PDB entry 1O23 | X-ray diffraction, 2.32 A resolution | chains A and B

Chain A:
Molecule: Alpha-lactalbumin
Organism: Mus musculus
Notes: fragment: regulatory subunit of lactose synthase
UniProtKB: P29752 (LALBA_MOUSE); residues 1-123 here correspond to UniProt positions 21-143 (UniProt number = residue number + 20)
Sequence (123 residues; row label = number of the first residue in the row):
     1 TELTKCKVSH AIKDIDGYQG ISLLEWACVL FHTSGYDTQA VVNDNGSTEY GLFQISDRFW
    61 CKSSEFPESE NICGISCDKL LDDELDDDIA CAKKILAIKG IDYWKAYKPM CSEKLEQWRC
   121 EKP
Disulfide bonds: Cys-6/Cys-120, Cys-28/Cys-111, Cys-61/Cys-77, Cys-73/Cys-91
Ion coordination: Ca2+: Lys-79, Asp-82, Glu-84, Asp-87, Asp-88

Chain B:
Molecule: Beta-1,4-galactosyltransferase
Organism: Bos taurus
Notes: EC 2.4.1.90
UniProtKB: P08037 (B4GT1_BOVIN); aligned to UniProt positions 130-415 over residues 117-402 (the alignment contains insertions or deletions, so no single offset holds)
Sequence (286 residues; row label = number of the first residue in the row):
   117 ASMTGGQQMG RGSSLTACPE ESPLLVGPML IEFNIPVDLK LVEQQNPKVK LGGRYTPMDC
   177 ISPHKVAIII PFRNRQEHLK YWLYYLHPIL QRQQLDYGIY VINQAGESMF NRAKLLNVGF
   237 KEALKDYDYN CFVFSDVDLI PMNDHNTYRC FSQPRHISVA MDKFGFSLPY VQYFGGVSAL
   297 SKQQFLSING FPNNYWGWGG EDDDIYNRLA FRGMSVSRPN AVIGKCRMIR HSRDKKNEPN
   357 PQRFDRIAHT KETMLSDGLN SLTYMVLEVQ RYPLYTKITV DIGTPS
Unresolved in the structure: 117-130
Disulfide bonds: Cys-134/Cys-176, Cys-247/Cys-266
Ion coordination: Mn2+: Asp-254, Met-344, His-347 (together with uridine-5'-diphosphate-glucose)
Ligand contacts:
  - UDP (uridine-5'-diphosphate): Leu-155, Lys-156, Glu-159, Gln-192, Gln-386, Tyr-388, Pro-389, Leu-390, Tyr-391, Lys-393
  - uridine-5'-diphosphate-glucose (UPG): Ile-186, Pro-187, Phe-188, Arg-189, Arg-191, Phe-226, Arg-228, Asp-252, Val-253, Asp-254, Leu-255, Lys-279, Tyr-289, Gly-291, Gly-292, Trp-314, Gly-315, Glu-317, Asp-318, Met-344, His-347, Arg-349, Asp-350, Asn-353
Curated features (UniProtKB/Swiss-Prot):
  - binding site (N-acetyl-D-glucosamine): Arg-346
From the paper describing this entry:
  - binding site for uridine-5'-diphosphate-glucose: Asp-252, Gly-315, Glu-317, Asp-318
  - conformationally variable residues (loop rearrangement, side-chain flip): Trp-314, Ile-345 to His-365

Interface between chain A and chain B:
Residue-residue contacts - 17 pairs, chain A then chain B:
  Phe-31(A) / Phe-280(B)  hydrophobic
  Phe-31(A) / Pro-285(B)  hydrophobic
  Phe-31(A) / Tyr-286(B)  hydrophobic
  His-32(A) / Tyr-286(B)
  His-32(A) / Phe-360(B)
  Val-42(A) / Pro-355(B)  hydrophobic
  Asp-44(A) / Pro-357(B)
  Lys-105(A) / Pro-357(B)  hydrogen bond (side chain-backbone)
  Lys-105(A) / Phe-360(B)
  Ala-106(A) / Phe-360(B)  hydrophobic
  Pro-109(A) / Phe-360(B)
  Met-110(A) / Asp-319(B)
  Gln-117(A) / Tyr-286(B)
  Gln-117(A) / Val-287(B)  hydrogen bond (side chain-backbone)
  Gln-117(A) / Gln-288(B)  hydrogen bond
  Trp-118(A) / Pro-285(B)
  Trp-118(A) / Tyr-286(B)  hydrophobic
Other interface residues (no listed pair), chain A (13 interface residues in all): Asn-43, Glu-113, Lys-114
Other interface residues (no listed pair), chain B (12 interface residues in all): Tyr-322, Arg-359, Ile-363

Summary:
The interface between chain A and chain B involves 13 residues on one side and 12 on the other, with 3
hydrogen bonds. Polar contacts include Lys-105(A)/Pro-357(B), Gln-117(A)/Val-287(B) and Gln-117(A)/Gln-288(B).
Chain B binds uridine-5'-diphosphate-glucose and UDP. The paper reports a binding site for
uridine-5'-diphosphate-glucose at Asp-252(B), Gly-315(B) and Glu-317(B) among others; conformational
variability at Trp-314(B) and Ile-345(B).
Here chain A is Alpha-lactalbumin (Mus musculus) and chain B is Beta-1,4-galactosyltransferase (Bos taurus).
Entry 1O23 (Crystal structure of lactose synthase in the presence of udp-glucose) was determined by X-ray
diffraction (same publication as 1NWG and 1NMM).
